PDB entry 9AVJ | electron microscopy, 3.72 A resolution | chains A and D of the 7 polymer chains in the assembly

# Chain A
Protein: ATP synthase subunit alpha
From: Bacillus sp. PS3
Notes: EC 7.1.2.2
UniProtKB: A0A0M3VGF9 (A0A0M3VGF9_BACP3); numbering as in UniProt (aligned over 26-499)
Amino-acid sequence (474 residues; row label = number of the first residue in the row):
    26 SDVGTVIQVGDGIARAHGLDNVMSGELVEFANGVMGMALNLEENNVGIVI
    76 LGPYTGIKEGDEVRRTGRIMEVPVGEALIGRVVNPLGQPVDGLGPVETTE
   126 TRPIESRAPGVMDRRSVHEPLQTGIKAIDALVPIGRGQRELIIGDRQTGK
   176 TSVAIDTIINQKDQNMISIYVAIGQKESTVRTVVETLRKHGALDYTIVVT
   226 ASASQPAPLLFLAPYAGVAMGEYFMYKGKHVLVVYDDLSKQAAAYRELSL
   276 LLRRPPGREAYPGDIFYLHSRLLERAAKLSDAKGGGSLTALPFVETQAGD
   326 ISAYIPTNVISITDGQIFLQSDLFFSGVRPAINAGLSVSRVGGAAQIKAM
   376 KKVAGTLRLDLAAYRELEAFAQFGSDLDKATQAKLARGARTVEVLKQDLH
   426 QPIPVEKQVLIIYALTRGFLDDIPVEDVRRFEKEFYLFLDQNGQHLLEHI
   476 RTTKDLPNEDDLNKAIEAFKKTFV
Not modelled in the structure: 26-27, 401-403
Sequence notes: conflict Ser-193 (Cys in A0A0M3VGF9), Phe-463 (Trp in A0A0M3VGF9)
Bound ions: Mg2+: Thr-176 (together with AMP-PNP)
Residues lining bound ligands: AMP-PNP (ANP; phosphoaminophosphonic acid-adenylate ester): Arg-171, Gln-172, Thr-173, Gly-174, Lys-175, Thr-176, Ser-177, Asp-261, Arg-354, Pro-355, Gln-422, Asp-423, Leu-424

# Chain D
Protein: ATP synthase subunit beta
From: Bacillus sp. PS3
Notes: EC 7.1.2.2
UniProtKB: A0A0M4U1P9 (A0A0M4U1P9_BACP3); numbering as in UniProt (aligned over 2-471)
Amino-acid sequence (470 residues; row label = number of the first residue in the row):
     2 TRGRVIQVMGPVVDVKFENGHLPAIYNALKIQHKARNENEVDIDLTLEVA
    52 LHLGDDTVRTIAMASTDGLIRGMEVIDTGAPISVPVGEVTLGRVFNVLGE
   102 PIDLEGDIPADARRDPIHRPAPKFEELATEVEILETGIKVVDLLAPYIKG
   152 GKIGLFGGAGVGKTVLIQELIHNIAQEHGGISVFAGVGERTREGNDLYHE
   202 MKDSGVISKTAMVFGQMNEPPGARMRVALTGLTMAEYFRDEQGQDVLLFI
   252 DNIFRFTQAGSEVSALLGRMPSAVGYQPTLATEMGQLQERITSTAKGSIT
   302 SIQAIYVPADDYTDPAPATTFSHLDATTNLERKLAEMGIYPAVDPLASTS
   352 RALAPEIVGEEHYQVARKVQQTLQRYKELQDIIAILGMDELSDEDKLVVH
   402 RARRIQFFLSQNFHVAEQFTGQPGSYVPVKETVRGFKEILEGKYDHLPED
   452 AFRLVGRIEEVVEKAKAMGV
Not modelled in the structure: 470-471
Bound ions: Mg2+: Thr-165, Glu-190 (together with AMP-PNP)
Residues lining bound ligands:
  - AMP-PNP (ANP; phosphoaminophosphonic acid-adenylate ester), molecule 1: Gly-159, Ala-160, Gly-161, Val-162, Gly-163, Lys-164, Thr-165, Val-166, Glu-190, Arg-191, Asn-253, Tyr-307, Tyr-341, Ala-417, Phe-420, Thr-421
  - AMP-PNP (ANP), molecule 2: Ser-351, Leu-354, Tyr-364

# How chain A and chain D interact
Pairs across the interface (47):
  Ile-32(A) / Gly-55(D)
  Gln-33(A) / His-53(D)
  Val-34(A) / Leu-52(D)
  Val-34(A) / His-53(D)
  Asp-36(A) / Arg-270(D)  salt bridge
  Asp-36(A) / Thr-280(D)
  Lys-83(A) / Leu-23(D)
  Glu-84(A) / Leu-23(D)
  Arg-171(A) / Phe-322(D)  hydrogen bond (side chain-backbone)
  Arg-171(A) / Ser-323(D)
  Gln-172(A) / Thr-350(D)
  Lys-201(A) / Thr-293(D)
  Glu-202(A) / Pro-123(D)
  Glu-202(A) / Lys-124(D)
  Glu-202(A) / Phe-125(D)  hydrogen bond (side chain-backbone)
  Glu-202(A) / Leu-128(D)
  Glu-202(A) / Glu-290(D)
  Ser-203(A) / Leu-128(D)
  Thr-204(A) / Arg-352(D)  hydrogen bond
  Arg-206(A) / Phe-125(D)
  Arg-206(A) / Leu-128(D)  hydrogen bond (side chain-backbone)
  Thr-207(A) / Thr-130(D)
  Thr-207(A) / Arg-352(D)  hydrogen bond
  Ser-227(A) / Glu-290(D)
  Ala-228(A) / Glu-290(D)  hydrogen bond (backbone-side chain)
  Ser-229(A) / Ala-122(D)
  Ser-229(A) / Glu-290(D)  hydrogen bond (backbone-side chain)
  Glu-272(A) / Pro-279(D)
  Glu-272(A) / Thr-280(D)
  Glu-272(A) / Thr-283(D)  hydrogen bond
  Leu-275(A) / Met-271(D)  hydrophobic
  Leu-275(A) / Ser-273(D)
  Leu-276(A) / Pro-279(D)  hydrophobic
  Arg-278(A) / Gly-269(D)  hydrogen bond (side chain-backbone)
  Arg-278(A) / Met-271(D)
  Pro-281(A) / Met-271(D)
  Gln-322(A) / Thr-314(D)
  Gln-322(A) / Ala-319(D)
  Ala-323(A) / Thr-314(D)
  Asp-347(A) / Gln-375(D)  hydrogen bond (backbone-side chain)
  Phe-350(A) / Leu-347(D)
  Phe-350(A) / Gln-371(D)
  Phe-350(A) / Gln-372(D)
  Phe-350(A) / Gln-375(D)
  Arg-354(A) / Arg-368(D)
  Phe-398(A) / Leu-392(D)  hydrophobic
  Phe-398(A) / Asp-396(D)
Interface residues without a listed pair, chain A (39 interface residues in all): Gly-35, Thr-80, Val-115, Gln-200, Val-205, Ala-232, Arg-271, Arg-279, Ala-285, Ser-351, Gly-352
Interface residues without a listed pair, chain D (43 interface residues in all): Ile-26, Tyr-27, Leu-54, Glu-126, Glu-127, Ala-129, Ala-274, Gly-286, His-324, Leu-325, Arg-376

# Summary
39 residues of chain A face 43 of chain D across their interface, with 10 hydrogen bonds and 1 salt bridge.
Polar pairs include Asp-36(A)/Arg-270(D), Arg-171(A)/Phe-322(D) and Glu-202(A)/Phe-125(D). One AMP-PNP
molecule is bound between chain A and chain D. Bound to chain D: AMP-PNP.
Chain A is ATP synthase subunit alpha and chain D is ATP synthase subunit beta, both from Bacillus sp. PS3;
the structure, PS3 F1 ATPase Wild type, was determined by electron microscopy together with 8U1H from the same
study.
